PDB entry 6AJ2 | electron microscopy, 4.00 A resolution | chains B and C of the 3 polymer chains in the assembly

[Chain B]
Protein: Capsid protein VP2
Organism: Enterovirus D68
UniProtKB: A0A0A7X639 (A0A0A7X639_9ENTO); residues 1-248 here correspond to UniProt positions 70-317 (UniProt number = residue number + 69)
Amino-acid sequence (248 residues; each row starts with the number of its first residue):
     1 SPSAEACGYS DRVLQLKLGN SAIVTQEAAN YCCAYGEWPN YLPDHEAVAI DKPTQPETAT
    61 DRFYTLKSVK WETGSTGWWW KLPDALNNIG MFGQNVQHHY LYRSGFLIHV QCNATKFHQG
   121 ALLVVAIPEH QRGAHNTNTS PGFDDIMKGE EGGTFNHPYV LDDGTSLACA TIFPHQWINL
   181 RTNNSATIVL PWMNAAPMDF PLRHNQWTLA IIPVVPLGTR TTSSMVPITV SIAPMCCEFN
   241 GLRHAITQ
Not modelled in the structure: 1-15, 247-248

[Chain C]
Protein: Capsid protein VP3
Organism: Enterovirus D68
Amino-acid sequence (247 residues; each row starts with the number of its first residue):
     1 GVPTYLLPGS GQFLTTDDHS SAPALPCFNP TPEMHIPGQV RNMLEVVQVE SMMEINNTES
    61 AVGMERLKVD ISALTDVDQL LFNIPLDIQL DGPLRNTLVG NISRYYTHWS GSLEMTFMFC
   121 GSFMATGKLI LCYTPPGGSC PTTRETAMLG THIVWDFGLQ SSVTLIIPWI SGSHYRMFNN
   181 DAKSTNANVG YVTCFMQTNL IVPSESSDTC SLIGFIAAKD DFSLRLMRDS PDIGQLDHLH
   241 AAEAAYQ

[Interface between chain B and chain C]
Contacting residue pairs (53; chain B residue first):
  Tyr-35(B) / Gly-38(C)
  Glu-37(B) / Pro-37(C)
  Lys-116(B) / Ser-122(C)
  Lys-116(B) / Phe-123(C)  hydrogen bond (backbone-backbone)
  Phe-117(B) / Glu-205(C)
  Phe-117(B) / Ser-206(C)  hydrogen bond (backbone-side chain)
  His-118(B) / Ser-122(C)
  Gln-119(B) / Cys-120(C)
  Gln-119(B) / Gly-121(C)
  Gln-119(B) / Ser-122(C)
  Gln-119(B) / Thr-209(C)
  Asn-138(B) / His-240(C)
  Tyr-159(B) / Glu-54(C)  hydrogen bond
  Tyr-159(B) / Gly-63(C)
  Tyr-159(B) / Met-64(C)  hydrophobic
  Ser-166(B) / Asn-96(C)  hydrogen bond
  Ala-168(B) / Ser-51(C)
  Ala-168(B) / Met-52(C)  hydrogen bond (backbone-backbone)
  Ala-168(B) / Asn-96(C)
  Cys-169(B) / Thr-97(C)  hydrogen bond (side chain-backbone)
  Cys-169(B) / Leu-98(C)
  Cys-169(B) / Asn-101(C)
  Thr-171(B) / Val-49(C)
  Thr-171(B) / Glu-50(C)  hydrogen bond (side chain-backbone)
  Thr-171(B) / Ser-51(C)
  Trp-177(B) / Met-52(C)  hydrophobic
  Trp-177(B) / Met-118(C)  hydrophobic
  Trp-177(B) / Phe-215(C)  hydrophobic
  Asn-179(B) / Phe-119(C)
  Asn-179(B) / Cys-120(C)
  Arg-181(B) / Phe-119(C)
  Arg-181(B) / Gly-121(C)
  Arg-181(B) / Ser-122(C)  hydrogen bond (side chain-backbone)
  Arg-181(B) / Phe-123(C)
  Arg-181(B) / Ala-125(C)  hydrogen bond (side chain-backbone)
  Arg-181(B) / Phe-157(C)  hydrogen bond (side chain-backbone)
  Arg-181(B) / Gly-158(C)
  Arg-181(B) / Ser-161(C)  hydrogen bond
  Trp-192(B) / Pro-37(C)
  Met-193(B) / Ile-36(C)  hydrophobic
  Met-193(B) / Pro-37(C)
  Asn-194(B) / Met-34(C)
  Ala-195(B) / Met-34(C)
  Pro-197(B) / Met-34(C)  hydrophobic
  Pro-213(B) / Met-64(C)
  Val-214(B) / Met-64(C)
  Val-214(B) / Ile-213(C)  hydrophobic
  Val-215(B) / Ser-211(C)
  Gly-218(B) / Ser-207(C)
  Thr-219(B) / Ser-207(C)
  Arg-220(B) / Ser-204(C)
  Arg-220(B) / Glu-205(C)
  Arg-220(B) / Ser-206(C)
Other interface residues (no listed pair), chain B (34 interface residues in all): Gly-120, Ala-121, Pro-158, Leu-167, Ile-172, His-175, Pro-191, Pro-216
Other interface residues (no listed pair), chain C (40 interface residues in all): His-35, Val-46, Leu-67, Lys-68, Met-124, Pro-203

[Summary]
The interface between chain B and chain C involves 34 residues on one side and 40 on the other, with 11
hydrogen bonds. Polar pairs include Phe-117(B)/Ser-206(C), Tyr-159(B)/Glu-54(C) and Ser-166(B)/Asn-96(C).
Here chain B is Capsid protein VP2 and chain C is Capsid protein VP3, both from Enterovirus D68. Entry 6AJ2
(The structure of ICAM-5 triggered Enterovirus D68 virus A-particle) was determined by electron microscopy
(same publication as 6AJ0 and 6AJ3).
